PDB entry 6VO3 | electron microscopy, 4.25 A resolution (low resolution: residue-level contacts below are approximate; hydrogen-bond / salt-bridge calls are withheld) | chains L and A of the 12 polymer chains in the assembly

== Chain L ==
Name: PGV04 light chain
From: Homo sapiens
Sequence (208 residues; each row starts with the number of its first residue; note: 6 numbers in that range are skipped by the numbering (no residue carries them; nothing is unmodelled there)):
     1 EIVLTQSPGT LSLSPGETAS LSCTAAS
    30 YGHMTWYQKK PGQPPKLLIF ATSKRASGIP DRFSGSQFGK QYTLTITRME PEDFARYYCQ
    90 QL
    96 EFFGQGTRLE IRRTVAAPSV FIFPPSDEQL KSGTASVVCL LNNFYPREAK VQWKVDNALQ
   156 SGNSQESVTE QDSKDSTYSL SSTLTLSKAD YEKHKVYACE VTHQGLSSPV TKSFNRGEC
Unresolved in the structure: 107-214
Cystine bridges: Cys23-Cys88

== Chain A ==
Name: AMC009 SOSIP.v4.2 envelope glycoprotein gp120
From: Human immunodeficiency virus 1
Sequence (482 residues; numbered 29 to 507 plus 29 insertion-coded residues; 26 numbers in that range are skipped by the numbering (no residue carries them; nothing is unmodelled there); the number before each row is that of its first residue; a row labelled like 134A-134T holds insertion residues (134A, then the next letters in order)):
    29 ARADKLWVTV YYGVPVWKEA TTTLFCASDA KAYDTEVRNV WATHACVPTD PNPQEVVLEN
    89 VTENFNMWKN DMVEQMHEDI ISLWDQSLKP CVKLTPLCVT LNCTDY
134A-134T VGNATNASTTNATGGIGGTV
   150 ERGEIKNCSF NITTSIRDKV QKEYALFYKL DIVPI
184A-184E DNDNT
   188 NNSYRLINCN TSVIKQACPK VSFEPIPIHY CAPAGFAILK CNDKKFNGTG PCTNVSTVQC
   248 THGIRPVVST QLLLNGSLAE KEVVIRSQNF TNNAKVIIVQ LNESVVINCT RPNNNTRKSI
   308 HIA
   313 PGRWFYTTGA I
  323A I
   324 GDIRQAHCNI SRVKWNNTLK QIATKLREQF KN
   357 KTIAFNQSSG GDPEIVMHSF NCGGEFFYCN TTQLFNSTWN D
   403 TEVSNYNDIT HITLPCRIKQ IINMWQKVGK AMYAPPIRGQ IRCSSNITGL LLTRDGGSNE
   463 N
463A-463C KTS
   464 ETETFRPAGG DMRDNWRSEL YKYKVVKIEP LGVAPTKCKR RVVQ
Unresolved in the structure: 29-34, 59-65, 134A-134T, 184A-184E, 403-412, 503-507
Cystine bridges: Cys54-Cys74, Cys119-Cys205, Cys126-Cys196, Cys131-Cys157, Cys218-Cys247, Cys228-Cys239, Cys296-Cys331, Cys378-Cys445, Cys385-Cys418
Covalent attachments: N-acetylglucosamine (NAG) linked to Asn88, Asn197, Asn234, Asn241, Asn262, Asn276, Asn362, Asn386, Asn392, Asn396, Asn448, Asn463
Reported in the primary citation:
  - post-translational modification sites: Asn156, Asn160, Asn332 (proposed by the authors, not directly observed)

== Chain L / chain A interface ==
Pairs across the interface (10; chain L residue first):
  Glu1(L) with Lys463A(A)
  Ile2(L) with Glu462(A); Lys463A(A)
  Leu91(L) with Thr278(A); Asn279(A)
  Glu96(L) with Asn280(A); Gly459(A)
  Phe97(L) with Ser460(A); Asn461(A)
  Phe98(L) with Asn461(A)
Other interface residues (no listed pair), chain L (7 interface residues in all): Leu4
Other interface residues (no listed pair), chain A (9 interface residues in all): Asn463

== Overview ==
The interface between chain L and chain A involves 7 residues on one side and 9 on the other.
N-acetylglucosamine is covalently linked to Asn88(A), Asn197(A), Asn234(A), Asn241(A), Asn262(A) and Asn276(A)
and 6 more. The paper reports modification sites Asn156(A), Asn160(A) and Asn332(A).
Chain L is PGV04 light chain (Homo sapiens) and chain A is AMC009 SOSIP.v4.2 envelope glycoprotein gp120
(Human immunodeficiency virus 1); the structure, AMC009 SOSIP.v4.2 in complex with PGV04 Fab, was determined
by electron microscopy.
